PDB entry 6OGE | electron microscopy, 4.36 A resolution (low resolution: residue-level contacts below are approximate; hydrogen-bond / salt-bridge calls are withheld) | chains B and C of the 5 polymer chains in the assembly

# Chain B
Name: Pertuzumab FAB LIGHT CHAIN
Source organism: Homo sapiens
UniProt: P01834 (IGKC_HUMAN); residues 108-214 here correspond to UniProt positions 1-107 (UniProt number = residue number - 107)
Amino-acid sequence (214 residues; each row starts with the number of its first residue):
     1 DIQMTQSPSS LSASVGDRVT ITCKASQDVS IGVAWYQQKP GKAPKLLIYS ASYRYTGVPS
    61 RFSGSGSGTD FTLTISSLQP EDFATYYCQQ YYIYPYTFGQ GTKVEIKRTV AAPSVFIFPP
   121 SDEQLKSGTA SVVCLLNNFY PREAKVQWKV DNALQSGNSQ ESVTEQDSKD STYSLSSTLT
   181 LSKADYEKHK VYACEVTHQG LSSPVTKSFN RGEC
Disulfide bonds: Cys23-Cys88, Cys134-Cys194

# Chain C
Name: Pertuzumab FAB HEAVY CHAIN
Source organism: Homo sapiens
UniProt: P0DOX5 (IGG1_HUMAN); residues 103-216 here correspond to UniProt positions 109-222 (UniProt number = residue number + 6)
Amino-acid sequence (222 residues; each row starts with the number of its first residue; a row labelled like 82A-82C holds insertion residues (82A, then the next letters in order)):
     1 EVQLVESGGG LVQPGGSLRL SCAASGFTFT DYTMDWVRQA PGKGLEWVAD VN
   52A P
    53 NSGGSIYNQR FKGRFTLSVD RSKNTLYLQM
82A-82C NSL
    83 RAEDTAVYYC ARNLGPS
99A-99B FY
   100 FDYWGQGTLV TVSSASTKGP SVFPLAPSSK STSGGTAALG CLVKDYFPEP VTVSWNSGAL
   160 TSGVHTFPAV LQSSGLYSLS SVVTVPSSSL GTQTYICNVN HKPSNTKVDK KVEPKSC
Disulfide bonds: Cys22-Cys92, Cys140-Cys196

# Interface between chain B and chain C
Pairs across the interface (52; chain B residue first):
  Tyr36(B) - Tyr99B(C)
  Tyr36(B) - Phe100(C)
  Tyr36(B) - Trp103(C)
  Gln38(B) - Leu45(C)
  Gln38(B) - Tyr91(C)
  Lys42(B) - Tyr91(C)
  Ala43(B) - Trp103(C)
  Ala43(B) - Gly104(C)
  Pro44(B) - Tyr91(C)
  Pro44(B) - Trp103(C)
  Leu46(B) - Phe100(C)
  Leu46(B) - Asp101(C)
  Tyr55(B) - Leu96(C)
  Tyr55(B) - Asp101(C)
  Tyr87(B) - Leu45(C)
  Tyr91(B) - Ser99(C)
  Tyr91(B) - Tyr99B(C)
  Tyr94(B) - Trp47(C)
  Tyr94(B) - Tyr59(C)
  Tyr94(B) - Asn60(C)
  Tyr94(B) - Gln61(C)
  Tyr96(B) - Trp47(C)
  Tyr96(B) - Phe99A(C)
  Phe98(B) - Val37(C)
  Phe98(B) - Leu45(C)
  Phe98(B) - Glu46(C)
  Phe98(B) - Trp47(C)
  Phe116(B) - Ser132(C)
  Phe118(B) - Pro123(C)
  Phe118(B) - Leu124(C)
  Phe118(B) - Ala125(C)
  Ser121(B) - Phe122(C)
  Glu123(B) - Val121(C)
  Glu123(B) - Phe122(C)
  Glu123(B) - Pro123(C)
  Gln124(B) - Phe122(C)
  Ser127(B) - Phe122(C)
  Thr129(B) - Lys143(C)
  Ser131(B) - Lys143(C)
  Asn137(B) - His164(C)
  Asn137(B) - Thr183(C)
  Glu161(B) - Val169(C)
  Ser162(B) - Phe166(C)
  Ser162(B) - Pro167(C)
  Val163(B) - Pro167(C)
  Thr164(B) - Phe166(C)
  Ser174(B) - His164(C)
  Ser174(B) - Phe166(C)
  Leu175(B) - Phe166(C)
  Ser176(B) - Phe166(C)
  Ser176(B) - Ser179(C)
  Cys214(B) - Cys216(C)  disulfide
Also at the interface, not in a pair above, chain B (38 interface residues in all): Lys45, Tyr49, Pro95, Ile117, Val133, Leu135, Asn138, Glu165, Thr180
Also at the interface, not in a pair above, chain C (34 interface residues in all): Lys43, Gln105, Pro126, Ser130
Cross-chain cystine bridges: Cys214(B)-Cys216(C)

# In short
38 residues of chain B and 34 residues of chain C are in contact, with 1 disulfide bond.
Here chain B is Pertuzumab FAB LIGHT CHAIN and chain C is Pertuzumab FAB HEAVY CHAIN, both from Homo sapiens.
Entry 6OGE (Cryo-EM structure of Her2 extracellular domain-Trastuzumab Fab-Pertuzumab Fab complex) was
determined by electron microscopy.
